Entry 8GJE (electron microscopy, 3.40 A resolution); this record covers chains A and F of the 12 polymer chains in the assembly.

[Chain A]
Protein: CZA97.12 SOSIP.664 Envelope glycoprotein gp120
From: Human immunodeficiency virus 1
UniProtKB: Q994M9 (Q994M9_9HIV1); the construct lacks a stretch of the UniProt sequence and is renumbered around it, so the offset changes along the chain: 31-143 = UniProt 30-142; 150-185 = UniProt 143-178; 186-309 = UniProt 184-307; 312-323 = UniProt 308-319; 2 more segments
Sequence (503 residues; row label = number of the first residue in the row; note: 21 numbers in that range are skipped by the numbering (no residue carries them; nothing is unmodelled there); a row labelled like 185A-185E holds insertion residues (185A, then the next letters in order); numbers below 1 keep their minus sign (Met-4 is residue -4)):
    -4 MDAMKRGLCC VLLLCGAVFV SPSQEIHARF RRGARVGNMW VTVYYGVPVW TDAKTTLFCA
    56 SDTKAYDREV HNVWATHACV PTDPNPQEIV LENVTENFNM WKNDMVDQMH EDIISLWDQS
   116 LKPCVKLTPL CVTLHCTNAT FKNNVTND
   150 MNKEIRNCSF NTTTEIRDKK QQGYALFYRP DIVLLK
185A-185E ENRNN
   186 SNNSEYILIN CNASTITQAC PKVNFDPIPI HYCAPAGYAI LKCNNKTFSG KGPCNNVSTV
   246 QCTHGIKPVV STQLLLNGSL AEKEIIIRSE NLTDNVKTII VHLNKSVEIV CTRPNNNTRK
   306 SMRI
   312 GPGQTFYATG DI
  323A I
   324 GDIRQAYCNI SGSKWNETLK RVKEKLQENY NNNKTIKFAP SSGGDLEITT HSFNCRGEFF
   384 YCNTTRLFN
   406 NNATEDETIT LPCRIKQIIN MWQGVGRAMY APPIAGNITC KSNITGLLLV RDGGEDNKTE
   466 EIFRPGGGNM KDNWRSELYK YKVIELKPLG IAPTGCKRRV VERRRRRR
Not modelled in the structure: -4 to 32, 59-64, 506-513
Differences from the reference sequence: initiating methionine (-4); expression tag (-3 to 30); engineered mutation Cys501 (Ala485 in Q994M9), Arg509 (Glu493 in Q994M9), Arg510 (Lys494 in Q994M9); insertion (512-513)
Disulfides: Cys54-Cys74, Cys119-Cys205, Cys126-Cys196, Cys131-Cys157, Cys218-Cys247, Cys228-Cys239, Cys296-Cys331, Cys378-Cys445, Cys385-Cys418
Glycans and other covalent adducts: N-acetylglucosamine (NAG) linked to Asn88, Asn133, Asn156, Asn160, Asn230, Asn241, Asn276, Asn289, Asn301, Asn332, Asn339, Asn386, Asn442, Asn448; glycan linked to Asn197, Asn262
From the paper describing this entry:
  - post-translational modification sites: Asn156, Asn160, Asn262, Asn276, Asn332, Asn339, Asn386, Asn407

[Chain F]
Protein: CZA97.12 SOSIP.664 Envelope glycoprotein gp41
From: Human immunodeficiency virus 1
UniProtKB: Q994M9 (Q994M9_9HIV1); residues 512-664 here correspond to UniProt positions 496-648 (UniProt number = residue number - 16)
Sequence (153 residues; numbered 512 to 664; the number before each row is that of its first residue):
   512 AVGIGAVFLG FLGAAGSTMG AASMTLTVQA RQLLSSIVQQ QSNLLRAPEA QQHMLKLTVW
   572 GIKQLQTRVL AIERYLKDQQ LLGIWGCSGK LICCTNVPWN SSWSNKSQTD IWNNMTWMEW
   632 DREISNYTDT IYRLLEDSQT QQEKNEKDLL ALD
Not modelled in the structure: 512-519, 547-568, 664
Differences from the reference sequence: engineered mutation Met535 (Leu519 in Q994M9), Pro559 (Ile543 in Q994M9), Lys567 (Gln551 in Q994M9), Cys605 (Thr589 in Q994M9)
Disulfides: Cys598-Cys604
Glycans and other covalent adducts: N-acetylglucosamine (NAG) linked to Asn611, Asn625, Asn637
From the paper describing this entry:
  - post-translational modification sites: Asn611, Asn637

[Chain A / chain F interface]
Contacting residue pairs (7):
  Gly500(A) - Ala662(F)
  Gly500(A) - Leu663(F)
  Cys501(A) - Asp659(F)
  Cys501(A) - Ala662(F)  hydrophobic
  Lys502(A) - Ala662(F)
  Arg504(A) - Leu661(F)  hydrogen bond (side chain-backbone)
  Arg504(A) - Ala662(F)
Interface residues without a listed pair, chain A (5 interface residues in all): Tyr39
Interface residues without a listed pair, chain F (5 interface residues in all): Lys655

[In short]
Chain A and chain F each contribute 5 residues to their interface, with 1 hydrogen bond. The hydrogen-bonded
pair is Arg504(A)-Leu661(F). N-acetylglucosamine is covalently linked to Asn88(A), Asn133(A), Asn156(A),
Asn160(A), Asn230(A) and Asn241(A) and 8 more. Covalently linked N-acetylglucosamine: at Asn611(F), Asn625(F)
and Asn637(F). From the paper: modification sites Asn156(A), Asn160(A) and Asn611(F) among others.
Here chain A is CZA97.12 SOSIP.664 Envelope glycoprotein gp120 and chain F is CZA97.12 SOSIP.664 Envelope
glycoprotein gp41, both from Human immunodeficiency virus 1. Entry 8GJE (HIV-1 Env subtype C CZA97.12
SOSIP.664 in complex with 3BNC117 Fab) was determined by electron microscopy.
